3CCL - chains 3 and 0 of the 31 polymer chains in the assembly; structure by X-ray diffraction, 2.90 A resolution.

Chain 3:
Protein: 50S ribosomal protein L44E
Source organism: Haloarcula marismortui
Reference sequence: P32411 (RL44_HALMA); numbering as in UniProt (aligned over 1-92)
Sequence (92 residues; row label = number of the first residue in the row):
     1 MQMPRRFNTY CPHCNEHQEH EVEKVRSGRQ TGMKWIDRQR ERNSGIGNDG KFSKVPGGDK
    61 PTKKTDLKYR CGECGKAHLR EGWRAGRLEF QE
Ion coordination: Cd2+: Cys11, Cys14, Cys71, Cys74; Sr2+ site 1: Arg42 (shared with U391(0) of chain 0); Sr2+ site 2: Gly45, Gly47, Asp49; Sr2+ site 3 near Asp59 (its only coordinating residue here)

Chain 0:
Molecule: 23S ribosomal RNA
Source organism: Haloarcula marismortui
Notes: engineered mutation(s): G2099A, U2535C
Sequence (2923 nucleotides; numbered 1 to 2923; the number before each row is that of its first residue):
     1 GUUGGCUACU AUGCCAGCUG GUGGAUUGCU CGGCUCAGGC GCUGAUGAAG GACGUGCCAA
    61 GCUGCGAUAA GCUGUGGGGA GCCGCACGGA GGCGAAGAAC CACAGAUUUC CGAAUGAGAA
   121 UCUCUCUAAC AAUUGCUUCG CGCAAUGAGG AACCCCGAGA ACUGAAACAU CUCAGUAUCG
   181 GGAGGAACAG AAAACGCAAC GUGAUGUCGU UAGUAACCGC GAGUGAACGC GAUACAGCCC
   241 AAACCGAAGC CCUCACGGGC AAUGUGGUGU CAGGGCUACC UCUCAUCAGC CGACCGUCUU
   301 CACGAAGUCU CUUGGAAUAG AGCGUGAUAC AGGGUGACAA CCCCGUACUG AAGACCAGUA
   361 CGCUGUGCGG UAGUGCCAGA GUAGCGGGGG UUGGAUAUCC CUCGCGAAUA ACGCAGGCAU
   421 CGACUGCGAA GGCUAAACAC AACCUGAGAC CGAUAGUGAA CAAGUAGUGU GAACGAACGC
   481 UGCAAAGUAC CCUCAGAAGG GAGGCGAAAU AGAGCAUGAA AUCAGUUGGC GAUCGAGCGA
   541 CAGGGCAUAC AAGGUCCCUU GACGAAUGAC CGAGACGCGA GUCUCCAGUA AGACUCACGG
   601 GAAGCCGAUG UUCUGUCGUA CGUUUUGAAA AACGAGCCAG GGAGUGUGUC UGUAUGGCAA
   661 GUCUAACCGG AGUAUCCGGG GAGGCACAGG GAAACCGACA UGGCCGCAGG GCUUUGCCCG
   721 AGGGCCGCCG UCUUCAAGGG CGGGGAGCCA UGUGGACACG ACCCGAAUCC GGACGAUCUA
   781 CGCAUGGACA AGAUGAAGCG UGCCGAAAGG CACGUGGAAG UCUGUUAGAG UUGGUGUCCU
   841 ACAAUACCCU CUCGUGAUCU AUGUGUAGGG GUGAAAGGCC CAUCGAGUCC GGCAACAGCU
   901 GGUUCCAAUC GAAACAUGUC GAAGCAUGAC CUCCGCCGAG GUAGUCUGUG AGGUAGAGCG
   961 ACCGAUUGGU GUGUCCGCCU CCGAGAGGAG UCGGCACACC UGUCAAACUC CAAACUUACA
  1021 GACGCUGUUU GACGCGGGGA UUCCGGUGCG CGGGGUAAGC CUGUGUACCA GGAGGGGAAC
  1081 AACCCAGAGA UAGGUUAAGG UCCCCAAGUG UGGAUUAAGU GUAAUCCUCU GAAGGUGGUC
  1141 UCGAGCCCUA GACAGCCGGG AGGUGAGCUU AGAAGCAGCU ACCCUCUAAG AAAAGCGUAA
  1201 CAGCUUACCG GCCGAGGUUU GAGGCGCCCA AAAUGAUCGG GACUCAAAUC CACCACCGAG
  1261 ACCUGUCCGU ACCACUCAUA CUGGUAAUCG AGUAGAUUGG CGCUCUAAUU GGAUGGAAGC
  1321 AGGGGCGAGA GCUCCUGUGG ACCGAUUAGU GACGAAAAUC CUGGCCAUAG UAGCAGCGAU
  1381 AGUCGGGUGA GAACCCCGAC GGCCUAAUGG AUAAGGGUUC CUCAGCACUG CUGAUCAGCU
  1441 GAGGGUUAGC CGGUCCUAAG UCUCACCGCA ACUCGACUGA GACGAAAUGG GAAACAGGUU
  1501 AAUAUUCCUG UGCCAUCAUG CAGUGAAAGU UGACGCCCUG GGGUCGAUCA CGCCGGGCAU
  1561 UCGCCCGGUC GAACCGUCCA ACUCCGUGGA AGCCGUAAUG GCAGGAAGCG GACGAACGGC
  1621 GGCAUAGGGA AACGUGAUUC AACCUGGGGC CCAUGAAAAG ACGAGCAUGA UGUCCGUACC
  1681 GAGAACCGAC ACAGGUGUCC AUGGCGGCGA AAGCCAAGGC CUGUCGGGAG CAACCAACGU
  1741 UAGGGAAUUC GGCAAGUUAG UCCCGUACCU UCGGAAGAAG GGAUGCCUGC UCCGGAACGG
  1801 AGCAGGUCGC AGUGACUCGG AAGCUCGGAC UGUCUAGUAA CAACAUAGGU GACCGCAAAU
  1861 CCGCAAGGAC UCGUACGGUC ACUGAAUCCU GCCCAGUGCA GGUAUCUGAA CACCUCGUAC
  1921 AAGAGGACGA AGGACCUGUC AACGGCGGGG GUAACUAUGA CCCUCUUAAG GUAGCGUAGU
  1981 ACCUUGCCGC AUCAGUAGCG GCUUGCAUGA AUGGAUUAAC CAGAGCUUCA CUGUCCCAAC
  2041 GUUGGGCCCG GUGAACUGUA CAUUCCAGUG CGGAGUCUGG AGACACCCAG GGGGAAGCAA
  2101 AGACCCUAUG GAGCUUUACU GCAGGCUGUC GCUGAGACGU GGUCGCCGAU GUGCAGCAUA
  2161 GGUAGGAGUC GUUACAGAGG UACCCGCGCU AGCGGGCCAC CCAGACAACA GUGAAAUACU
  2221 ACCCGUCGGU GACUGCGACU CUCACUCCGG GAGGAGGACA CCGAUAGCCG GGCAGUUUGA
  2281 CUGGGGCGGU ACGCGCUCGA AAAGAUAUCG AGCGCGCCCU AUGGUCAUCU CAGCCGGGAC
  2341 AGAGACCCGG CGAAGAGUGC AAGAGCAAAA GAUGACUUGA CAGUGUUCUU CCCAACGAGG
  2401 AACGCUGACG CGAAAGCGUG GUCUAGCGAA CCAAUUAGCC UGCUUGAUGC GGGCAAUUGA
  2461 UGACAGAAAA GCUACCCUAG GGAUAACAGA GUCGUCACUC GCAAGAGCAC AUAUCGACCG
  2521 AGUGGCUUGC UACCCCGAUG UCGGUUCCCU CCAUCCUGCC CGUGCAGAAG CGGGCAAGGG
  2581 UGAGGUUGUU CGCCUAUUAA AGGAGGUCGU GAGCUGGGUU UAGACCGUCG UGAGACAGGU
  2641 CGGCUGCUAU CUACUGGGUG UGUAAUGGUG UCUGACAAGA ACGACCGUAU AGUACGAGAG
  2701 GAACUACGGU UGGUGGCCAC UGGUGUACCG GUUGUUCGAG AGAGCACGUG CCGGGUAGCC
  2761 ACGCCACACG GGGUAAGAGC UGAACGCAUC UAAGCUCGAA ACCCACUUGG AAAAGAGACA
  2821 CCGCCGAGGU CCCGCGUACA AGACGCGGUC GAUAGACUCG GGGUGUGCGC GUCGAGGUAA
  2881 CGAGACGUUA AGCCCACGAG CACUAACAGA CCAAAGCCAU CAU
Unresolved in the structure: 1-9, 126-127, 715, 971-998, 1560, 1952-1963, 2137-2236, 2339-2343, 2665-2666, 2915-2923
Modified residues: 1MA (6-hydro-1-methyladenosine-5'-monophosphate) at position 628, OMU (o2'-methyluridine 5'-monophosphate) at position 2587, OMG (o2'-methylguanosine-5'-monophosphate) at position 2588, UR3 (3-methyluridine-5'-monophoshate) at position 2619, PSU (pseudouridine-5'-monophosphate) at position 2621
Ion coordination: Mg2+ site 1 near G28 (its only coordinating residue here); Na+ site 1: C40, G41, C443; Na+ site 2 near G56 (its only coordinating residue here); Na+ site 3: G66, U108; Sr2+ site 1: C85, A86; Mg2+ site 2 near U115 (its only coordinating residue here); Na+ site 4: C130, U146; Na+ site 5: C141, G142; Sr2+ site 2: G147 (shared with 1 residue of chain M); Mg2+ site 3: C162, U2276; K+ site 1: C162, U163, U172; Na+ site 6: A165, A166, A167; 69 more Mg2+ sites not listed; 55 more Na+ sites not listed; 58 more Sr2+ sites not listed; 1 more K+ sites not listed

Interface between chain 3 and chain 0:
Contacting residue pairs (126):
  Met1(3) - C2319(0)  hydrogen bond to the phosphate
  Met1(3) - U2320(0)  phosphate contact
  Met1(3) - A2380(0)  base contact
  Gln2(3) - U2320(0)  hydrogen bond to the phosphate
  Met3(3) - U2320(0)  base contact
  Pro4(3) - U2320(0)  sugar contact
  Phe7(3) - U2378(0)  sugar contact
  Asn8(3) - U2378(0)  sugar contact
  Thr9(3) - G2379(0)  hydrogen bond to the phosphate
  Thr9(3) - C2381(0)  sugar contact
  Tyr10(3) - C2381(0)  sugar contact
  Tyr10(3) - A2382(0)  sugar contact
  Tyr10(3) - G2407(0)  base contact
  Tyr10(3) - A2408(0)  sugar contact
  Pro12(3) - A2382(0)  sugar contact
  His13(3) - A2437(0)  sugar contact
  Asn15(3) - C735(0)  base contact
  Asn15(3) - G2407(0)  hydrogen bond to the sugar
  Asn15(3) - A2408(0)  sugar contact
  Glu16(3) - A2408(0)  sugar contact
  His17(3) - G2379(0)  salt bridge to the phosphate
  His17(3) - A2408(0)  hydrogen bond to the sugar
  His17(3) - C2409(0)  hydrogen bond to the sugar
  Val25(3) - U2435(0)  sugar contact
  Arg26(3) - U2435(0)  sugar contact
  Ser27(3) - A2434(0)  sugar contact
  Gly28(3) - A2434(0)  hydrogen bond to the phosphate
  Gly28(3) - U2435(0)  phosphate contact
  Arg29(3) - A1924(0)  hydrogen bond to the phosphate
  Arg29(3) - G1925(0)  salt bridge to the phosphate
  Gln30(3) - A1924(0)  sugar contact
  Gln30(3) - A2433(0)  phosphate contact
  Gln30(3) - A2434(0)  phosphate contact
  Thr31(3) - G1923(0)  hydrogen bond to the sugar
  Thr31(3) - G2451(0)  hydrogen bond to the phosphate
  Gly32(3) - G1923(0)  sugar contact
  Met33(3) - A1922(0)  base contact
  Met33(3) - G1923(0)  sugar contact
  Met33(3) - C2450(0)  phosphate contact
  Met33(3) - G2451(0)  phosphate contact
  Lys34(3) - A2433(0)  phosphate contact
  Lys34(3) - A2434(0)  phosphate contact
  Lys34(3) - G2451(0)  salt bridge to the phosphate
  Trp35(3) - C218(0)  phosphate contact
  Trp35(3) - C220(0)  base contact
  Trp35(3) - A395(0)  sugar contact
  Trp35(3) - U396(0)  phosphate contact
  Trp35(3) - G2451(0)  phosphate contact
  Trp35(3) - G2452(0)  hydrogen bond to the phosphate
  Ile36(3) - C2432(0)  phosphate contact
  Ile36(3) - A2433(0)  phosphate contact
  Arg38(3) - U396(0)  salt bridge to the phosphate
  Arg38(3) - G2451(0)  hydrogen bond to the sugar
  Gln39(3) - C218(0)  hydrogen bond to the phosphate
  Gln39(3) - G219(0)  hydrogen bond to the phosphate
  Arg42(3) - A395(0)  hydrogen bond to the phosphate
  Arg42(3) - U396(0)  salt bridge to the phosphate
  Asn43(3) - C218(0)  hydrogen bond to the phosphate
  Gly45(3) - G390(0)  phosphate contact
  Ile46(3) - G389(0)  phosphate contact
  Ile46(3) - G390(0)  hydrogen bond to the phosphate
  Ile46(3) - C2122(0)  phosphate contact
  Gly47(3) - G2121(0)  hydrogen bond to the phosphate
  Gly47(3) - C2122(0)  hydrogen bond to the phosphate
  Asn48(3) - A169(0)  hydrogen bond to the sugar
  Asn48(3) - U170(0)  sugar contact
  Asn48(3) - U2120(0)  hydrogen bond to the sugar
  Asn48(3) - G2121(0)  phosphate contact
  Asn48(3) - A2468(0)  base contact
  Asp49(3) - U170(0)  sugar contact
  Gly50(3) - U170(0)  hydrogen bond to the sugar
  Gly50(3) - A2468(0)  hydrogen bond to the base
  Lys51(3) - G219(0)  phosphate contact
  Lys51(3) - C220(0)  salt bridge to the phosphate
  Lys51(3) - C2431(0)  hydrogen bond to the sugar
  Ser53(3) - G2121(0)  hydrogen bond to the phosphate
  Ser53(3) - A2468(0)  base contact
  Lys54(3) - G219(0)  hydrogen bond to the sugar
  Lys54(3) - A2468(0)  salt bridge to the phosphate
  Gly58(3) - A2460(0)  sugar contact
  Gly58(3) - U2461(0)  phosphate contact
  Asp59(3) - A2460(0)  phosphate contact
  Asp59(3) - U2461(0)  hydrogen bond to the phosphate
  Lys60(3) - C2427(0)  base contact
  Lys60(3) - G2428(0)  hydrogen bond to the base
  Lys60(3) - A2460(0)  hydrogen bond to the phosphate
  Lys60(3) - U2461(0)  phosphate contact
  Lys60(3) - G2462(0)  hydrogen bond to the base
  Pro61(3) - G2316(0)  sugar contact
  Pro61(3) - C2317(0)  phosphate contact
  Pro61(3) - G2462(0)  base contact
  Thr62(3) - C2317(0)  hydrogen bond to the phosphate
  Lys63(3) - G2459(0)  hydrogen bond to the phosphate
  Lys63(3) - A2460(0)  salt bridge to the phosphate
  Lys64(3) - G2428(0)  salt bridge to the phosphate
  Lys64(3) - U2458(0)  phosphate contact
  Lys64(3) - G2459(0)  hydrogen bond to the phosphate
  Thr65(3) - U2458(0)  sugar contact
  Asp66(3) - U2458(0)  sugar contact
  Lys68(3) - U2435(0)  hydrogen bond to the phosphate
  Lys68(3) - U2436(0)  salt bridge to the phosphate
  Arg70(3) - A2437(0)  salt bridge to the phosphate
  Lys76(3) - A2437(0)  phosphate contact
  Lys76(3) - G2438(0)  salt bridge to the phosphate
  Ala77(3) - U2436(0)  hydrogen bond to the sugar
  Ala77(3) - A2437(0)  hydrogen bond to the phosphate
  His78(3) - U2436(0)  sugar contact
  Leu79(3) - U2435(0)  base contact
  Leu79(3) - U2436(0)  sugar contact
  Leu79(3) - A2456(0)  base contact
  Leu79(3) - U2457(0)  sugar contact
  Arg80(3) - C2381(0)  hydrogen bond to the sugar
  Arg80(3) - A2382(0)  salt bridge to the phosphate
  Arg80(3) - U2457(0)  hydrogen bond to the sugar
  Glu81(3) - U2457(0)  phosphate contact
  Glu81(3) - U2458(0)  phosphate contact
  Gly82(3) - U2457(0)  hydrogen bond to the phosphate
  Gly82(3) - U2458(0)  hydrogen bond to the phosphate
  Trp83(3) - A2380(0)  base contact
  Arg84(3) - C2317(0)  salt bridge to the phosphate
  Arg84(3) - C2427(0)  salt bridge to the phosphate
  Arg84(3) - G2428(0)  salt bridge to the phosphate
  Ala85(3) - C2318(0)  phosphate contact
  Gly86(3) - C2318(0)  hydrogen bond to the phosphate
  Gln91(3) - U2320(0)  hydrogen bond to the sugar
  Gln91(3) - A2321(0)  hydrogen bond to the phosphate
Also at the interface, not in a pair above, chain 0 (53 interface residues in all): G2426

Summary:
Chain 3 and chain 0 form an interface of 61 and 53 residues respectively, with 43 hydrogen bonds and 16 salt
bridges. Polar contacts include Gly50(3)-A2468(0), Lys60(3)-G2428(0) and Lys60(3)-G2462(0). C85(0) and A86(0)
coordinate Sr2+ site 1. Cys11(3), Cys14(3), Cys71(3) and Cys74(3) coordinate Cd2+.
Here chain 3 is 50S ribosomal protein L44E and chain 0 is 23S ribosomal RNA, both from Haloarcula marismortui.
Entry 3CCL (Structure of Anisomycin resistant 50S Ribosomal Subunit: 23S rRNA mutation U2535C. Density for
Anisomycin is visible ...) was determined by X-ray diffraction together with 3CC2, 3CC4, 3CC7, 3CCE, 3CCJ,
3CCM and 6 further entries from the same study.
